Entry 4I5K (X-ray diffraction, 2.90 A resolution); this record covers chain A.

== Chain A ==
Molecule: Serine/threonine-protein phosphatase 2A regulatory subunit B'' subunit alpha
From: Homo sapiens
Notes: fragment: pr72
UniProtKB: Q06190 (P2R3A_HUMAN); residues 165-449 here correspond to UniProt positions 786-1070 (UniProt number = residue number + 621)
Amino-acid sequence (285 residues; row label = number of the first residue in the row):
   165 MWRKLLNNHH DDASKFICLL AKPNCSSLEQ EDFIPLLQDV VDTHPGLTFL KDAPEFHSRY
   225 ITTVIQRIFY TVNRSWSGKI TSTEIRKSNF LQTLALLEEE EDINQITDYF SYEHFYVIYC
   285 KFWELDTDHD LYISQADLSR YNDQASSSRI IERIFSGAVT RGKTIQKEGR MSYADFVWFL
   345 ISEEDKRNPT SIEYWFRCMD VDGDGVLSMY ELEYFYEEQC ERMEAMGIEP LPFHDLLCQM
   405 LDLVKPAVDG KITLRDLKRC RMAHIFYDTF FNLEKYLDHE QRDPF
Disordered / not traced: 165-171, 325-330, 444-449
Curated features (UniProtKB/Swiss-Prot):
  - binding site (Ca(2+)): D364, D366, D368, E375
Ion coordination: Ca2+ site 1: D290, D292, D294, Y296, D301; Ca2+ site 2: D364, D366, D368, V370, E375

== Overview ==
D290, D292, D294, Y296 and D301 coordinate Ca2+ site 1. D364, D366, D368, V370 and E375 form the Ca2+ site 2.
Curated annotation (UniProt) lists 4 Ca2+-binding residues.
Chain A is Serine/threonine-protein phosphatase 2A regulatory subunit B'' subunit alpha (Homo sapiens); the
structure, PP2A PR70 Holoenzyme model3_diCa_rcsb.pdb bppnat5_extend.mtz, was determined by X-ray diffraction
together with 4I5J, 4I5L and 4I5N from the same study.
